8A2N - chains B and A; structure by X-ray diffraction, 2.35 A resolution.

== Chain B ==
Molecule: CgnD
Source organism: Chondromyces crocatus
UniProtKB: A0A0K1EC25 (A0A0K1EC25_CHOCO); numbering as in UniProt; present here: 1-161, 163-347
Amino-acid sequence (348 residues; each row starts with the number of its first residue; note: 1 number in that range is skipped by the numbering (no residue carries it; nothing is unmodelled there); numbers below 1 keep their minus sign (Gly-1 is residue -1)):
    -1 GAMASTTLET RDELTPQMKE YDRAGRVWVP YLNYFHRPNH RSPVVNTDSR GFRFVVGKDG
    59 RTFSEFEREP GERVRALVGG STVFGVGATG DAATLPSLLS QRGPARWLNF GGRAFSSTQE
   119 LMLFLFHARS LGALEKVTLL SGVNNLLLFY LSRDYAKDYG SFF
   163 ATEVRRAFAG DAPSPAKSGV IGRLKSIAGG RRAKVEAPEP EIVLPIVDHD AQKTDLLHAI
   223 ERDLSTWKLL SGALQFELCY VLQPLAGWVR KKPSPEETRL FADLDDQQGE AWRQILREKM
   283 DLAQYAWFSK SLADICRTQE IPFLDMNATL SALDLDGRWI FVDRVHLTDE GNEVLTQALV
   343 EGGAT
Disordered / not traced: -1 to 0, 163-200, 266-274
Modified positions: Lys17, Lys56, Lys134, Lys155, Lys215, Lys230, Lys254, Lys281, Lys292 (N-dimethyl-lysine; MLY)
Construct notes: expression tag (-1 to 0)
What the authors report for this chain:
  - catalytic residues: Ser79, Asp325, His328
  - binding site for sulfate ion: Ser79

== Chain A ==
Molecule: CgnD
Source organism: Chondromyces crocatus
UniProtKB: A0A0K1EC25 (A0A0K1EC25_CHOCO); residue numbers follow UniProt; this construct covers 1-167, 169-347
Amino-acid sequence (348 residues; row label = number of the first residue in the row; note: 1 number in that range is skipped by the numbering (no residue carries it; nothing is unmodelled there); numbers below 1 keep their minus sign (Gly-1 is residue -1)):
    -1 GAMASTTLET RDELTPQMKE YDRAGRVWVP YLNYFHRPNH RSPVVNTDSR GFRFVVGKDG
    59 RTFSEFEREP GERVRALVGG STVFGVGATG DAATLPSLLS QRGPARWLNF GGRAFSSTQE
   119 LMLFLFHARS LGALEKVTLL SGVNNLLLFY LSRDYAKDYG SFFATEVRR
   169 AFAGDAPSPA KSGVIGRLKS IAGGRRAKVE APEPEIVLPI VDHDAQKTDL LHAIERDLST
   229 WKLLSGALQF ELCYVLQPLA GWVRKKPSPE ETRLFADLDD QQGEAWRQIL REKMDLAQYA
   289 WFSKSLADIC RTQEIPFLDM NATLSALDLD GRWIFVDRVH LTDEGNEVLT QALVEGGAT
Disordered / not traced: -1 to 6, 169-200, 266-274
Modified positions: Lys17, Lys56, Lys134, Lys155, Lys215, Lys230, Lys254, Lys281, Lys292 (N-dimethyl-lysine; MLY)
Construct notes: expression tag (-1 to 0)
What the authors report for this chain:
  - catalytic residues: Ser79, Asp325, His328
  - contacts within the chain: Asp325-His328
  - binding site for sulfate ion: Ser79

== How chain B and chain A interact ==
Residue-residue contacts (84; chain B residue first):
  Val25(B) with Pro202(A); Glu203(A); Ile204(A), hydrophobic
  Trp26(B) with Thr163(A); Arg166(A); Val205(A)
  Val27(B) with Tyr157(A), hydrophobic; Ile204(A), hydrophobic
  Pro28(B) with Tyr157(A), hydrophobic; Gly158(A); Phe160(A), hydrophobic; Val205(A)
  Tyr29(B) with Tyr29(A); Asn31(A); Ser114(A), hydrogen bond; Thr116(A); Gln117(A); Met120(A), hydrophobic; Tyr157(A); Ser159(A), hydrogen bond (side chain-backbone); Phe160(A)
  Leu30(B) with Tyr157(A), hydrophobic
  Asn31(B) with Tyr29(A)
  His34(B) with Ile204(A)
  Arg35(B) with Glu201(A); Pro202(A), hydrogen bond (side chain-backbone); Glu203(A), salt bridge
  Pro36(B) with Pro202(A); Glu203(A); Ile204(A)
  Arg48(B) with Asp156(A), salt bridge; Ile204(A)
  Ser114(B) with Tyr29(A), hydrogen bond
  Thr116(B) with Tyr29(A); Phe124(A)
  Gln117(B) with Tyr29(A)
  Met120(B) with Tyr29(A), hydrophobic; Met120(A), hydrophobic
  Leu121(B) with Tyr157(A)
  Leu123(B) with Leu123(A), hydrophobic; Arg224(A)
  Phe124(B) with Thr116(A); Tyr157(A), hydrophobic; Arg224(A), hydrogen bond (backbone-side chain)
  His125(B) with Asp156(A); Tyr157(A), hydrogen bond
  Arg127(B) with Glu223(A), salt bridge; Ser227(A)
  Asp156(B) with Arg48(A), salt bridge; Phe124(A); His125(A)
  Tyr157(B) with Val27(A), hydrophobic; Pro28(A), hydrophobic; Tyr29(A); Leu30(A), hydrophobic; Phe124(A), hydrophobic; His125(A), hydrogen bond
  Gly158(B) with Pro28(A)
  Ser159(B) with Tyr29(A), hydrogen bond (backbone-side chain)
  Phe160(B) with Trp26(A), hydrophobic; Pro28(A), hydrophobic; Tyr29(A)
  Glu201(B) with Arg35(A)
  Pro202(B) with Val25(A); Arg35(A), hydrogen bond (backbone-side chain); Pro36(A)
  Glu203(B) with Val25(A); Arg35(A), salt bridge; Pro36(A)
  Ile204(B) with Val25(A), hydrophobic; Pro36(A), hydrophobic; Arg48(A)
  Val205(B) with Trp26(A); Pro28(A)
  Glu223(B) with Arg127(A), salt bridge
  Arg224(B) with Leu123(A); Phe124(A), hydrogen bond (side chain-backbone)
  Ser227(B) with Arg127(A)
  Thr228(B) with Leu123(A)
  Leu231(B) with Leu232(A), hydrophobic; Ala235(A), hydrophobic; Leu236(A), hydrophobic
  Ala235(B) with Leu231(A)
  Leu236(B) with Leu231(A), hydrophobic
Interface residues without a listed pair, chain B (39 interface residues in all): Phe33, Leu232
Interface residues without a listed pair, chain A (45 interface residues in all): Phe33, His34, Asn37, Ser47, Leu121, Val165, Thr228, Gln301

== Overview ==
The interface between chain B and chain A involves 39 residues on one side and 45 on the other; the contacts
include 10 hydrogen bonds and 6 salt bridges. Polar contacts include Arg35(B)-Glu203(A), Arg48(B)-Asp156(A)
and Arg127(B)-Glu223(A). The paper reports catalytic residues Ser79(B), Asp325(B) and Ser79(A) among others; a
binding site for sulfate ion at Ser79(B) and Ser79(A).
Chain B and chain A are both CgnD (Chondromyces crocatus); the structure, Structure of crocagin biosynthetic
protein CgnD, was determined by X-ray diffraction together with 7PD7 and 6ZSU from the same study.
